6QEL - chains A and G of the 12 polymer chains in the assembly; structure by electron microscopy, 3.90 A resolution.

[Chain A]
Protein: Replicative DNA helicase
From: Escherichia coli
Notes: EC 3.6.4.12
UniProtKB: E3PC72 (E3PC72_ECOH1); residues 1-471 here = UniProt positions 1-471
Chain sequence (471 residues; row label = number of the first residue in the row):
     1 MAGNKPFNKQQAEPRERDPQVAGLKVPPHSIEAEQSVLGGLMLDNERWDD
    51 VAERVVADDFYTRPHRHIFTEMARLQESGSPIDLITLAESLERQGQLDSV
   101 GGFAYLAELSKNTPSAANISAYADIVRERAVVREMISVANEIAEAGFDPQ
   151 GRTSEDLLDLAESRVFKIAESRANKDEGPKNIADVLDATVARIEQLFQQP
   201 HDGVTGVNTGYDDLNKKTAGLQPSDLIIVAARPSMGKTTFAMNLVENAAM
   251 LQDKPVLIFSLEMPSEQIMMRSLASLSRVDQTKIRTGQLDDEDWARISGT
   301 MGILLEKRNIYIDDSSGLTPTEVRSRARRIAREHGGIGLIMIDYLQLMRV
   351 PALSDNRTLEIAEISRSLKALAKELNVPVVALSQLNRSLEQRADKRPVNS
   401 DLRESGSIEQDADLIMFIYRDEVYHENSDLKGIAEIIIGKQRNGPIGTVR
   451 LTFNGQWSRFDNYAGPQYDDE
Disordered / not traced: 1-18, 469-471
Ion coordination: Mg2+: Thr-238, Glu-262 (together with ADP)
Ligand contacts:
  - ADP (adenosine-5'-diphosphate), molecule 1: Pro-233, Ser-234, Met-235, Gly-236, Lys-237, Thr-238, Thr-239, Glu-262, Arg-271, Arg-420, Phe-453, Gly-455, Gln-456, Ser-458
  - ADP, molecule 2: Lys-440, Gln-441, Arg-442, Asn-443, Gly-444, Pro-445

[Chain G]
Protein: DNA replication protein dnaC
From: Escherichia coli
UniProtKB: L3QJA3 (L3QJA3_ECOLX); numbering as in UniProt (aligned over 1-245)
Chain sequence (245 residues; numbered 1 to 245; the number before each row is that of its first residue):
     1 MKNVGDLMQRLQKMMPAHIKPAFKTGEELLAWQKEQGAIRSAALERENRA
    51 MKMQRTFNRSGIRPLHQNCSFENYRVECEGQMNALSKARQYVEEFDGNIA
   101 SFIFSGKPGTGKNHLAAAICNELLLRGKSVLIITVADIMSAMKDTFRNSG
   151 TSEEQLLNDLSNVDLLVIDEIGVQTESKYEKVIINQIVDRRSSSKRPTGM
   201 LTNSNMEEMTKLLGERVMDRMRLGNSLWVIFNWDSYRSRVTGKEY
Disordered / not traced: 148-153, 236-245
Ion coordination: Mg2+: Asn-113 (together with ADP)
Ligand contacts: ADP (adenosine-5'-diphosphate): His-66, Tyr-74, Arg-75, Lys-107, Pro-108, Gly-109, Thr-110, Gly-111, Lys-112, Asn-113, His-114

[How chain A and chain G interact]
Pairs across the interface - 55 pairs, chain A then chain G:
  Asn-247(A) with Leu-30(G)
  Met-250(A) with Gly-26(G); Leu-29(G), hydrophobic
  Ser-265(A) with Leu-7(G)
  Glu-266(A) with Arg-10(G), salt bridge
  Met-269(A) with Leu-7(G), hydrophobic; Met-8(G), hydrophobic
  Leu-276(A) with Gln-33(G), hydrogen bond (backbone-side chain)
  Arg-278(A) with Trp-32(G); Gln-36(G), hydrogen bond
  Trp-294(A) with Met-14(G); Pro-16(G); Ile-19(G), hydrophobic
  Ala-295(A) with Lys-20(G); Pro-21(G); Phe-23(G)
  Arg-296(A) with Phe-23(G); Trp-32(G)
  Ser-298(A) with Met-15(G); Ile-19(G); Pro-21(G)
  Gly-299(A) with Pro-21(G); Phe-23(G)
  Met-301(A) with Met-8(G), hydrophobic; Leu-11(G), hydrophobic; Met-15(G), hydrophobic
  Ile-303(A) with Phe-23(G), hydrophobic; Lys-24(G); Thr-25(G); Gly-26(G)
  Arg-308(A) with Val-4(G); Gly-5(G)
  Ile-310(A) with Asn-3(G); Val-4(G)
  Tyr-311(A) with Lys-2(G); Asn-3(G)
  Ile-312(A) with Lys-2(G), hydrogen bond (backbone-backbone); Leu-7(G), hydrophobic
  Asp-313(A) with Lys-2(G)
  Arg-326(A) with Lys-2(G)
  Asn-427(A) with Arg-55(G), hydrogen bond (backbone-side chain)
  Asp-429(A) with Asn-48(G), hydrogen bond (backbone-side chain); Met-51(G); Lys-52(G), hydrogen bond (side chain-backbone); Arg-55(G), salt bridge
  Leu-430(A) with Asn-48(G)
  Ile-433(A) with Leu-44(G), hydrophobic
  Thr-452(A) with Arg-40(G), hydrogen bond; Ser-41(G)
  Phe-453(A) with Arg-40(G), hydrogen bond (backbone-side chain)
  Asn-454(A) with Arg-40(G)
  Arg-459(A) with Gln-33(G)
  Asp-461(A) with Gly-37(G)
  Asn-462(A) with Ser-41(G), hydrogen bond (backbone-side chain)
  Tyr-463(A) with Glu-45(G), hydrogen bond
Also at the interface, not in a pair above, chain A (36 interface residues in all): Leu-251, Ser-275, Ile-297, Lys-431, Gly-432
Also at the interface, not in a pair above, chain G (34 interface residues in all): Gln-12, Lys-34
Interface features reported in the paper:
  - interface residues, chain A: Arg-278(A), Ala-295(A), Arg-296(A), Lys-431(A)
  - interface residues, chain G: Met-8(G), Arg-10(G), Ala-31(G), Trp-32(G)

[In short]
36 residues of chain A and 34 residues of chain G are in contact, with 10 hydrogen bonds and 2 salt bridges.
Polar contacts include Glu-266(A)/Arg-10(G), Asp-429(A)/Arg-55(G) and Leu-276(A)/Gln-33(G). Chain A binds ADP.
Chain G binds ADP. Thr-238(A) and Glu-262(A) coordinate Mg2+. The paper reports interface residues Arg-278(A),
Ala-295(A) and Met-8(G) among others.
Here chain A is Replicative DNA helicase and chain G is DNA replication protein dnaC, both from Escherichia
coli. Entry 6QEL (E. coli DnaBC apo complex) was determined by electron microscopy (same publication as 6QEM).
